Entry 7E9A (X-ray diffraction, 2.25 A resolution); this record covers chain A.

Chain A:
Protein: Beta-lactamase
Organism: Klebsiella pneumoniae
Notes: EC 3.5.2.6
UniProtKB: Q93LQ9 (Q93LQ9_KLEPN); the author numbering skips numbers that UniProt does not, so the offset changes along the chain: 26-57 = UniProt 26-57; 59-252 = UniProt 58-251; 254-291 = UniProt 252-289
Sequence (265 residues; each row starts with the number of its first residue; note: 2 numbers in that range are skipped by the numbering (no residue carries them; nothing is unmodelled there)):
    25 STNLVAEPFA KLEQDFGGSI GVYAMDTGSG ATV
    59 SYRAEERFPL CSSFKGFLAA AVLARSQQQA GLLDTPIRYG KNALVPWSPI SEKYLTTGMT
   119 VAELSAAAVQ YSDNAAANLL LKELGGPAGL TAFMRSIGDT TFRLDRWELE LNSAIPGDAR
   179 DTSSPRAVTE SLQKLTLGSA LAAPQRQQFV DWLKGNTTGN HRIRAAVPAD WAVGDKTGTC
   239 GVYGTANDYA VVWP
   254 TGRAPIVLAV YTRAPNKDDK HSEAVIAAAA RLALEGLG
Construct notes: expression tag (25)
Cystine bridges: Cys69-Cys238
Glycans and other covalent adducts: compound J00 linked to Ser70
Residues lining bound ligands: J00 (2-[(3S)-1-oxidanyl-3H-2,1-benzoxaborol-3-yl]prop-2-enoic acid): Cys69, Lys73, Trp105, Ser130, Asn132, Glu166, Asn170, Thr216, Arg220, Lys234, Thr235, Gly236, Thr237
What the authors report for this chain:
  - binding site for J00: Ser70, Ser130, Thr235, Thr237
  - binding site for J00: Asn170 (from molecular simulation)
  - catalytic residues: Ser70

Summary:
Covalently linked compound J00: at Ser70. From the paper: the catalytic residue Ser70; a binding site for J00
at Ser70, Ser130 and Thr235 among others.
Chain A is Beta-lactamase (Klebsiella pneumoniae); the structure, Crystal structure of KPC-2 in complex with
(S)-2-(1-hydroxy-1,3-dihydrobenzo[c][1,2]oxaborol-3-yl)acrylic acid (4a-(S)), was determined by X-ray
diffraction, deposited together with 7DML.
